6GAY - chains A and B; structure by X-ray diffraction, 1.86 A resolution.

Chain A (and B):
Protein: Putative blue-light photoreceptor
Source organism: Dinoroseobacter shibae (strain DSM 16493 / NCIMB 14021 / DFL 12)
Notes: chain B of this document is another copy of the same molecule, construct and numbering; everything in this record applies to it too
UniProtKB: A8LP63 (A8LP63_DINSH); residues 1-138 here correspond to UniProt positions 2-139 (UniProt number = residue number + 1)
Amino-acid sequence (146 residues; numbered 1 to 146; the number before each row is that of its first residue):
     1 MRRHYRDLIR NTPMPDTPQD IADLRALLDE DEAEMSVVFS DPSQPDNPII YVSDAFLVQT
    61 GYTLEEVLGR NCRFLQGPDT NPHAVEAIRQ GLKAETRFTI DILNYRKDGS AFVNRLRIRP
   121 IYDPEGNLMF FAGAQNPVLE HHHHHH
Not modelled in the structure: 1-31, 142-146 (chain B: 1-33, 142-146)
Differences from the reference sequence: engineered mutation I49 (Met50 in A8LP63); expression tag (139-146)
Residues lining bound ligands: FMN (flavin mononucleotide): V38, S40, N47, N71, C72, R73, L75, Q76, V85, I88, R89, L92, I102, N104, N114, L116, I118, F131, A132, G133, Q135

Chain A / chain B interface:
Pairs across the interface (35; chain A residue first):
  N81(A) - A94(B)
  H83(A) - Q90(B)  hydrogen bond
  H83(A) - K93(B)
  H83(A) - A94(B)
  A84(A) - A94(B)
  E86(A) - Q90(B)
  A87(A) - A87(B)
  A87(A) - Q90(B)
  A87(A) - G91(B)
  Q90(A) - H83(B)  hydrogen bond
  Q90(A) - E86(B)
  Q90(A) - A87(B)
  G91(A) - A87(B)
  K93(A) - H83(B)
  A94(A) - N81(B)
  A94(A) - H83(B)
  A94(A) - A84(B)
  T96(A) - I100(B)
  T96(A) - D101(B)  hydrogen bond (side chain-backbone)
  R97(A) - T99(B)
  R97(A) - I100(B)
  R97(A) - D101(B)  hydrogen bond (backbone-backbone)
  R97(A) - R115(B)
  F98(A) - F98(B)  hydrophobic
  F98(A) - T99(B)
  F98(A) - I100(B)  hydrophobic
  T99(A) - R97(B)
  T99(A) - F98(B)
  T99(A) - T99(B)  hydrogen bond (backbone-backbone)
  I100(A) - T96(B)
  I100(A) - R97(B)
  I100(A) - F98(B)  hydrophobic
  D101(A) - T96(B)  hydrogen bond (backbone-side chain)
  D101(A) - R97(B)  hydrogen bond (backbone-backbone)
  R115(A) - R97(B)
Other interface residues (no listed pair), chain A (17 interface residues in all): R117

In short:
The interface between chain A and chain B involves 17 residues on one side and 16 on the other; the contacts
include 7 hydrogen bonds. Among the polar pairs are H83(A)-Q90(B), T96(A)-D101(B) and R97(A)-D101(B). Bound to
chain A: flavin mononucleotide.
Chain A and chain B are both Putative blue-light photoreceptor (Dinoroseobacter shibae (strain DSM 16493 /
NCIMB 14021 / DFL 12)); the structure, A fast recovering full-length LOV protein (DsLOV) from the marine
phototrophic bacterium Dinoroseobacter shibae (Dark state) ..., was determined by X-ray diffraction together
with 6GB3, 6GBA and 6GBV from the same study.
